7BWF - chains B and D of the 4 polymer chains in the assembly; structure by X-ray diffraction, 1.70 A resolution.

[Chain B]
Name: Antitoxin
From: Staphylococcus aureus
UniProtKB: A0A0B4ND47 (A0A0B4ND47_STAAU); residues 1-83 here = UniProt positions 1-83
Sequence (92 residues; row label = number of the first residue in the row; numbers below 1 keep their minus sign (Ser-8 is residue -8)):
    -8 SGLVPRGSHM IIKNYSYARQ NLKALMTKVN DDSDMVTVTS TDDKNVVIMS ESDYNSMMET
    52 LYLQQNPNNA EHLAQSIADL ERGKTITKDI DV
Sequence notes: expression tag (-8 to 0)

[Chain D]
Name: Antitoxin
From: Staphylococcus aureus
UniProtKB: A0A0B4ND47 (A0A0B4ND47_STAAU); numbering as in UniProt (aligned over 1-83)
Sequence (91 residues; row label = number of the first residue in the row; numbers below 1 keep their minus sign (Gly-7 is residue -7)):
    -7 GLVPRGSHMI IKNYSYARQN LKALMTKVND DSDMVTVTST DDKNVVIMSE SDYNSMMETL
    53 YLQQNPNNAE HLAQSIADLE RGKTITKDID V
Sequence notes: expression tag (-7 to 0)

[How chain B and chain D interact]
Pairs across the interface (79; chain B residue first):
  Leu-6(B) - Tyr45(D)  hydrogen bond (backbone-side chain)
  Leu-6(B) - Met49(D)
  Leu-6(B) - Glu50(D)
  Val-5(B) - Tyr45(D)
  Pro-4(B) - Tyr45(D)
  Pro-4(B) - Met49(D)
  Met1(B) - Tyr45(D)  hydrophobic
  Tyr6(B) - Leu13(D)  hydrophobic
  Tyr6(B) - Lys14(D)
  Tyr6(B) - Met17(D)  hydrophobic
  Arg10(B) - Arg10(D)  hydrogen bond (side chain-backbone)
  Arg10(B) - Gln11(D)  hydrogen bond (side chain-backbone)
  Arg10(B) - Leu13(D)
  Gln11(B) - Arg10(D)
  Leu13(B) - Arg10(D)
  Lys14(B) - Tyr6(D)
  Met17(B) - Tyr6(D)  hydrophobic
  Met17(B) - Val29(D)
  Met17(B) - Lys35(D)
  Met17(B) - Val37(D)  hydrophobic
  Val20(B) - Val37(D)  hydrophobic
  Asn21(B) - Lys35(D)  hydrogen bond (side chain-backbone)
  Asn21(B) - Asn36(D)  hydrogen bond (side chain-backbone)
  Asn21(B) - Val37(D)
  Asp22(B) - Lys35(D)  salt bridge
  Met26(B) - Tyr45(D)  hydrophobic
  Thr28(B) - Glu42(D)
  Val29(B) - Met17(D)  hydrophobic
  Ser31(B) - Lys14(D)
  Lys35(B) - Asn21(D)  hydrogen bond (backbone-side chain)
  Lys35(B) - Asp22(D)  salt bridge
  Asn36(B) - Asn21(D)  hydrogen bond (backbone-side chain)
  Asn36(B) - Ser41(D)
  Asn36(B) - Glu42(D)  hydrogen bond
  Val37(B) - Met17(D)  hydrophobic
  Val37(B) - Val20(D)  hydrophobic
  Val37(B) - Asn21(D)
  Val37(B) - Ile39(D)  hydrophobic
  Val37(B) - Met40(D)
  Val37(B) - Glu42(D)
  Val38(B) - Val38(D)
  Val38(B) - Ile39(D)
  Val38(B) - Met40(D)  hydrogen bond (backbone-backbone)
  Val38(B) - Tyr45(D)  hydrophobic
  Ile39(B) - Val37(D)  hydrophobic
  Ile39(B) - Val38(D)
  Met40(B) - Val37(D)
  Met40(B) - Val38(D)  hydrogen bond (backbone-backbone)
  Met40(B) - Met40(D)  hydrophobic
  Met40(B) - Tyr45(D)  hydrophobic
  Ser41(B) - Asn36(D)
  Glu42(B) - Thr28(D)
  Glu42(B) - Asn36(D)  hydrogen bond (backbone-backbone)
  Glu42(B) - Val37(D)
  Tyr45(B) - Leu-6(D)  hydrogen bond (side chain-backbone)
  Tyr45(B) - Val-5(D)
  Tyr45(B) - Pro-4(D)
  Tyr45(B) - Met1(D)  hydrophobic
  Tyr45(B) - Met26(D)  hydrophobic
  Tyr45(B) - Val38(D)  hydrophobic
  Tyr45(B) - Met40(D)  hydrophobic
  Met48(B) - Met48(D)  hydrophobic
  Met48(B) - Met49(D)  hydrophobic
  Met49(B) - Leu-6(D)
  Met49(B) - Pro-4(D)  hydrophobic
  Met49(B) - Met48(D)  hydrophobic
  Glu50(B) - Leu-6(D)
  Thr51(B) - Leu52(D)
  Leu52(B) - Leu52(D)  hydrophobic
  Leu52(B) - Gln55(D)
  Tyr53(B) - Leu-6(D)  hydrophobic
  Gln55(B) - Leu52(D)
  Gln55(B) - Gln55(D)
  Gln55(B) - Gln56(D)
  Gln56(B) - Gln55(D)
  Pro58(B) - Ala61(D)  hydrophobic
  Pro58(B) - Glu62(D)
  Ala61(B) - Pro58(D)  hydrophobic
  Glu62(B) - Pro58(D)
Also at the interface, not in a pair above, chain B (40 interface residues in all): Ala9, Thr30, Asp34
Also at the interface, not in a pair above, chain D (39 interface residues in all): Ala9, Thr30, Ser31, Thr51, Tyr53

[In short]
Chain B and chain D form an interface of 40 and 39 residues respectively; the contacts include 12 hydrogen
bonds and 2 salt bridges. Polar contacts include Asp22(B)-Lys35(D), Lys35(B)-Asp22(D) and Leu-6(B)-Tyr45(D).
Here chain B is Antitoxin and chain D is Antitoxin, both from Staphylococcus aureus. Entry 7BWF (YoeB-YefM
complex from Staphylococcus aureus) was determined by X-ray diffraction.
